2V68 - chains B and G of the 16 polymer chains in the assembly; structure by X-ray diffraction, 2.30 A resolution.

[Chain B (and G)]
Protein: Ribulose bisphosphate carboxylase large chain
Source organism: Chlamydomonas reinhardtii
Notes: EC 4.1.1.39; chain G of this document is another copy of the same molecule, construct and numbering; everything in this record applies to it too
Reference sequence: P00877 (RBL_CHLRE); residues 1-475 here = UniProt positions 1-475
Chain sequence (475 residues; each row starts with the number of its first residue):
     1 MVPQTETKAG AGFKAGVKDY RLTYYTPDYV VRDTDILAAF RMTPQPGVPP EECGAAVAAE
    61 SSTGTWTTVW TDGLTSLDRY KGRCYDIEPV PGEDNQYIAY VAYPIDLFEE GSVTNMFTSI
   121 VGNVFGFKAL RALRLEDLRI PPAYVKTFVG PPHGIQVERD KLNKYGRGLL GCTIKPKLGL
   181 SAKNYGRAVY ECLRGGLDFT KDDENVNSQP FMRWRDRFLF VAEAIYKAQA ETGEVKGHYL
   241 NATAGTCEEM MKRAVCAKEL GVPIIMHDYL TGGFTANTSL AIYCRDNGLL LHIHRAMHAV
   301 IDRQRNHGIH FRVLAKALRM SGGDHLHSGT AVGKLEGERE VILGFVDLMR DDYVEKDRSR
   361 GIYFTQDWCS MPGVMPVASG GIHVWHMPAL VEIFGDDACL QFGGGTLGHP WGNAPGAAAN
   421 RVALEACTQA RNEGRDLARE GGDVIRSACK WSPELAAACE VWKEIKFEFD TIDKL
Unresolved in the structure: 1-8 (chain G: 1-9)
Modified / non-standard residues: P104, P151 (4-hydroxyproline; HYP); K201 (lysine nz-carboxylic acid; KCX); C256, C369 (s-methylcysteine; SMC)
Sequence notes: conflict P46 (Leu in P00877); engineered mutation A331 (Val in P00877), I342 (Thr in P00877)
Metal / ion sites: Mg2+: K201, D203, E204 (together with 2-carboxyarabinitol-1,5-diphosphate)
Small-molecule neighbours:
  - 2-carboxyarabinitol-1,5-diphosphate (CAP), molecule 1: E60, T65, W66, N123
  - 2-carboxyarabinitol-1,5-diphosphate (CAP), molecule 2: T173, K175, K177, K201, D203, E204, H294, R295, H298, H327, K334, L335, S379, G380, G381, Q401, F402, G403, G404

[How chain B and chain G interact]
Contacting residue pairs (16):
  T34(B) with C369(G)
  R79(B) with S370(G), hydrogen bond
  I105(B) with K146(G); C369(G)
  D106(B) with S370(G), hydrogen bond
  E110(B) with K146(G), salt bridge
  A143(B) with A143(G), hydrophobic; K146(G)
  K146(B) with E110(G), salt bridge; A143(G); T147(G)
  T147(B) with K146(G)
  C369(B) with T34(G); I105(G)
  S370(B) with R79(G), hydrogen bond; D106(G), hydrogen bond
Interface residues without a listed pair, chain B (13 interface residues in all): D33, P142, D352
Interface residues without a listed pair, chain G (13 interface residues in all): D33, P142, D352

[Overview]
The chain B/chain G interface involves 13 residues from each chain; the contacts include 4 hydrogen bonds and
2 salt bridges. Polar pairs include E110(B)-K146(G), R79(B)-S370(G) and D106(B)-S370(G). Bound to chain B:
2-carboxyarabinitol-1,5-diphosphate. K201(B), D203(B) and E204(B) coordinate Mg2+.
Chain B and chain G are both Ribulose bisphosphate carboxylase large chain (Chlamydomonas reinhardtii); the
structure, Crystal structure of Chlamydomonas reinhardtii Rubisco with large- subunit mutations V331A, T342I,
was determined by X-ray diffraction (same publication as 2V67, 2V63, 2V69 and 2V6A).
